8U0G - chains A and B; structure by X-ray diffraction, 4.28 A resolution (low resolution: residue-level contacts below are approximate; hydrogen-bond / salt-bridge calls are withheld).

== Chain A (and B) ==
Name: DNA damage response protein C
From: Deinococcus radiodurans R1
Notes: chain B of this document is another copy of the same molecule, construct and numbering; everything in this record applies to it too
Reference sequence: Q9RYE6 (DDRC_DEIRA); residue numbers follow UniProt; this construct covers 1-231
Chain sequence (232 residues; each row starts with the number of its first residue; numbering starts at 0):
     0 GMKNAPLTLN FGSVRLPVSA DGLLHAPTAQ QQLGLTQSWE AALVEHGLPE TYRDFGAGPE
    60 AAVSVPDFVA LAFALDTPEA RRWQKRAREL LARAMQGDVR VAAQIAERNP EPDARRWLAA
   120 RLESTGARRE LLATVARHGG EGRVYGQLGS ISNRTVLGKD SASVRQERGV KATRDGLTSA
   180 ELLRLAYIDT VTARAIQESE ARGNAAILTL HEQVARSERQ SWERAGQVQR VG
Disordered / not traced: 0-3, 230-231 (chain B: 0-4, 224-231)
Construct notes: expression tag (0)
Swiss-Prot annotation at these positions:
  - mutagenesis: Arg14 (R14E: Exhibits only one DNA binding site, no longer retaining the low-affinity site, and shows reduced binding to the high-affinity site), Arg81 (R81E: Retains two distinct DNA binding sites similar to wild-type DdrC, with a high- and a low-affinity site, but shows a reduced high-affinity DNA binding site), Arg142 (R142E: Retains two distinct DNA binding sites similar to wild-type DdrC, with a high- and a low-affinity site, but shows a reduced high-affinity DNA binding site), Lys158 (K158E: Exhibits only one DNA binding site, no longer retaining the high-affinity site, and shows highly reduced binding to the low-affinity site), Arg164 (R164E: Exhibits only one DNA binding site, no longer retaining the high-affinity site, and shows highly reduced binding to the low-affinity site), Arg167 (R167E: Exhibits only one DNA binding site, no longer retaining the high-affinity site, and shows highly reduced binding to the low-affinity site)

== Chain A / chain B interface ==
Residue-residue contacts - 115 pairs, chain A then chain B:
  Leu8(A) with Met94(B)
  Phe10(A) with Met94(B)
  Gly11(A) with Lys170(B)
  Ser12(A) with Lys170(B)
  Leu15(A) with Met94(B)
  Val64(A) with Ala91(B); Met94(B); Gln95(B)
  Pro65(A) with Gln95(B)
  Phe67(A) with Met94(B)
  Val68(A) with Arg87(B); Leu90(B); Ala91(B); Met94(B)
  Phe72(A) with Phe72(B); Arg87(B)
  Ala86(A) with Ala86(B)
  Arg87(A) with Val68(B); Phe72(B)
  Leu89(A) with Leu90(B)
  Leu90(A) with Val68(B); Trp82(B); Ala86(B); Leu89(B)
  Ala91(A) with Val64(B); Val68(B)
  Ala93(A) with Ile104(B); Arg107(B)
  Met94(A) with Leu8(B); Phe10(B); Leu15(B); Phe67(B); Val68(B); Trp82(B); Arg107(B)
  Gln95(A) with Val64(B); Pro65(B)
  Gly96(A) with Ile104(B); Asn108(B)
  Asp97(A) with Ile104(B)
  Val98(A) with Ile104(B); Ala105(B); Ala113(B); Trp116(B); Leu117(B)
  Arg99(A) with Trp116(B); Arg120(B); Asp174(B); Leu176(B)
  Val100(A) with Ile104(B)
  Ala101(A) with Ala101(B)
  Ala102(A) with Leu117(B); Arg120(B)
  Ile104(A) with Ala93(B); Gly96(B); Asp97(B); Val100(B)
  Ala105(A) with Val98(B); Leu121(B); Arg128(B)
  Glu106(A) with Arg120(B); Thr124(B); Arg173(B)
  Arg107(A) with Ala93(B)
  Asn108(A) with Gly96(B); Arg128(B)
  Pro109(A) with Arg128(B)
  Glu110(A) with Arg128(B)
  Pro111(A) with Arg128(B)
  Ala113(A) with Val98(B)
  Arg114(A) with Leu121(B); Gly125(B)
  Trp116(A) with Val98(B); Arg99(B); Ala102(B)
  Leu117(A) with Val98(B); Ala102(B); Leu121(B)
  Ala118(A) with Leu121(B)
  Arg120(A) with Glu106(B)
  Leu121(A) with Ala105(B); Leu117(B); Leu121(B)
  Glu122(A) with Ala118(B)
  Ser123(A) with Arg115(B); Ala118(B)
  Thr124(A) with Arg115(B); Ala118(B); Ala119(B)
  Gly125(A) with Arg115(B)
  Glu129(A) with Arg115(B)
  Leu182(A) with Glu122(B); Leu182(B); Ala185(B); Tyr186(B); Thr189(B)
  Tyr186(A) with Tyr186(B); Glu217(B)
  Thr189(A) with Ala179(B); Leu182(B)
  Ala194(A) with Arg223(B)
  Leu209(A) with Arg223(B)
  Gln212(A) with Arg223(B)
  Val213(A) with Arg223(B)
  Ser216(A) with Arg223(B)
  Glu217(A) with Tyr186(B)
  Trp221(A) with Val190(B); Arg193(B)
  Ala224(A) with Val190(B); Arg193(B); Ala194(B); Glu197(B)
  Gly225(A) with Glu197(B)
  Gln226(A) with Glu197(B); Ser198(B)
Interface residues without a listed pair, chain A (67 interface residues in all): Leu23, Trp82, Gln103, Ala126, Ser178, Arg183, Ala185, Ser220, Arg223
Interface residues without a listed pair, chain B (62 interface residues in all): Arg114, Leu181, Arg183, Ser216, Ser220

== In short ==
67 residues of chain A and 62 residues of chain B are in contact. UniProt lists 6 mutagenesis sites on chain
A.
Chain A and chain B are both DNA damage response protein C (Deinococcus radiodurans R1); the structure,
Full-length dimer of DNA-Damage Response Protein C from Deinococcus radiodurans - Crystal form xMJ7124, was
determined by X-ray diffraction.
